9C6B - chains B and D of the 4 polymer chains in the assembly; structure by electron microscopy, 2.60 A resolution.

# Chain B
Name: Serine/threonine-protein phosphatase 2A 55 kDa regulatory subunit B alpha isoform
Source organism: Homo sapiens
UniProt: P63151 (2ABA_HUMAN); residues 2-447 here = UniProt positions 2-447
Amino-acid sequence (451 residues; numbered -3 to 447; the number before each row is that of its first residue; numbers below 1 keep their minus sign (Gly-3 is residue -3)):
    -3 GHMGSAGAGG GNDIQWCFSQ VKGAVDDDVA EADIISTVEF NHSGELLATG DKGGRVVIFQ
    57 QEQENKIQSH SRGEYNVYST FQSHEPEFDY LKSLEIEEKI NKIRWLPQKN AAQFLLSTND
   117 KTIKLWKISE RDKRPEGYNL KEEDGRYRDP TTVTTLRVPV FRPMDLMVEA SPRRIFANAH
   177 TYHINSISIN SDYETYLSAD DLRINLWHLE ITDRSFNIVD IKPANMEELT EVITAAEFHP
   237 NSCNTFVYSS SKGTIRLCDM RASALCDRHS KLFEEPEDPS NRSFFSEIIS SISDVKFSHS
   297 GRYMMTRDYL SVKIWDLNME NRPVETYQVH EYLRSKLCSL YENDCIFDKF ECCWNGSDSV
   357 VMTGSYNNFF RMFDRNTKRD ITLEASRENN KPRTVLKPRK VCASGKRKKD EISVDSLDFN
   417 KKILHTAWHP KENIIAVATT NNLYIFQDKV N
Not modelled in the structure: -3 to 7, 61-65, 447
Differences from the reference sequence: expression tag (-3 to 1)

# Chain D
Name: Retinoblastoma-like protein 1
Source organism: Homo sapiens
UniProt: P28749 (RBL1_HUMAN); residues 612-687 here = UniProt positions 612-687
Amino-acid sequence (78 residues; row label = number of the first residue in the row):
   610 GHMPMSPLMH PRVKEVRTDS GSLRRDMQPL SPISVHERYS SPTAGSAKRR LFGEDPPKEM
   670 LMDKIITEGT KLKIAPSS
Not modelled in the structure: 610-614, 636-687
Differences from the reference sequence: expression tag (610-611)
Reported in the primary citation:
  - contacts within the chain: Arg621-Glu624 (salt bridge)
  - post-translational modification sites: Ser615, Ser640

# How chain B and chain D interact
Contacting residue pairs (17):
  Tyr178(B) - Val625(D)  hydrophobic
  Asp197(B) - Arg621(D)  salt bridge
  Met222(B) - Arg626(D)
  Met222(B) - Ser629(D)  hydrogen bond
  Leu225(B) - Val622(D)  hydrophobic
  Leu225(B) - Val625(D)  hydrophobic
  Leu225(B) - Arg626(D)  hydrogen bond (backbone-side chain)
  Arg278(B) - Pro616(D)
  Phe280(B) - Ser615(D)
  Phe280(B) - Pro616(D)
  Phe280(B) - Leu617(D)
  Glu283(B) - Leu617(D)
  Glu283(B) - Met618(D)
  Glu283(B) - His619(D)  hydrogen bond (side chain-backbone)
  Ile284(B) - Leu617(D)  hydrophobic
  Tyr337(B) - Leu617(D)  hydrophobic
  Phe343(B) - Pro620(D)  hydrophobic
Also at the interface, not in a pair above, chain B (23 interface residues in all): Lys88, His179, Leu198, Glu223, Glu224, Thr226, Glu227, Val228, Ser247, Ser279, Phe281, Ser282, Ser287
Also at the interface, not in a pair above, chain D (12 interface residues in all): Leu632
Interface features reported in the paper:
  - specific contacts: Tyr178(B)-Val625(D) (hydrophobic contact), His179(B)-Arg621(D) (pi stacking), Asp197(B)-Arg621(D) (salt bridge), Leu198(B)-Val625(D) (hydrophobic contact), Met222(B)-Val625(D) (hydrophobic contact), Met222(B)-Arg626(D) (backbone contact), Leu225(B)-Val622(D) (hydrophobic contact), Leu225(B)-Val625(D) (hydrophobic contact), Val228(B)-Val622(D) (hydrophobic contact), Ser247(B)-His619(D), Phe280(B)-Leu617(D) (hydrophobic contact), Phe281(B)-Leu617(D) (hydrophobic contact), Glu283(B)-His619(D), Ile284(B)-Leu617(D) (hydrophobic contact), Ser287(B)-His619(D), Tyr337(B)-Leu617(D) (hydrophobic contact)
  - interface residues, chain D: Ser615(D), Leu617(D), His619(D), Val622(D), Val625(D), Arg626(D)

# In short
Chain B and chain D form an interface of 23 and 12 residues respectively; the contacts include 3 hydrogen
bonds and 1 salt bridge. Among the polar pairs are Asp197(B)-Arg621(D), Met222(B)-Ser629(D) and
Leu225(B)-Arg626(D). The authors report hydrophobic contacts between Tyr178(B) and Val625(D), Leu198(B) and
Val625(D) and Met222(B) and Val625(D) among others; pi stacking between His179(B) and Arg621(D); a salt bridge
between Asp197(B) and Arg621(D). The paper reports interface residues Ser615(D), Leu617(D) and His619(D) among
others; modification sites Ser615(D) and Ser640(D).
Chain B is Serine/threonine-protein phosphatase 2A 55 kDa regulatory subunit B alpha isoform and chain D is
Retinoblastoma-like protein 1, both from Homo sapiens; the structure, PP2A:B55-p107 substrate complex, was
determined by electron microscopy, deposited together with 9C7T.
